PDB entry 7DCU | X-ray diffraction, 1.75 A resolution | chains A and E of the 5 polymer chains in the assembly

== Chain A ==
Protein: Heat shock factor protein 2
From: Homo sapiens
UniProt: Q03933 (HSF2_HUMAN); numbering as in UniProt (aligned over 7-112)
Chain sequence (113 residues; each row starts with the number of its first residue; numbering starts at 0):
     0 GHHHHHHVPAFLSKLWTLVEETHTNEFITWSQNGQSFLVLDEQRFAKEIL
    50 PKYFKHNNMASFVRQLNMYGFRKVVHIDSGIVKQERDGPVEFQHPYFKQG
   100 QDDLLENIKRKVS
Unresolved in the structure: 0, 75-85
Sequence notes: expression tag (0-6)
UniProt features mapped onto this chain:
  - DNA-binding region: Val-7 to Ser-112
  - motif: Lys-108 to Ser-112 (Nuclear localization signal)
  - cross-link: Lys-82 (Glycyl lysine isopeptide (Lys-Gly) (interchain with G-Cter in SUMO2))
  - mutagenesis: Arg-109 (R109G: Fails to translocate to nucleus)
Metal / ion sites: Na+: Leu-17, Val-18, Glu-20, Thr-23, Asn-24, Ile-27
From the paper describing this entry:
  - binding site for the 21-nt DNA strand: Arg-63, Asn-66, Arg-109, Lys-110, Ser-112
  - post-translational modification sites: Lys-82 (citing earlier work)

== Chain E ==
Molecule: 21-nt DNA strand
From: Homo sapiens
Sequence (21 nucleotides; each row starts with the number of its first residue; numbering starts at 0):
     0 ACCGCGAATATTCTAGAACGC

== Chain A / chain E interface ==
Contacting residue pairs (19):
  Pro-8(A) / DT8(E)  phosphate contact
  Ala-9(A) / DA9(E)  phosphate contact
  Phe-10(A) / DA9(E)  hydrogen bond to the phosphate
  Phe-53(A) / DT10(E)  phosphate contact
  Lys-54(A) / DT10(E)  hydrogen bond to the phosphate
  His-55(A) / DT10(E)  salt bridge to the phosphate
  His-55(A) / DT11(E)  phosphate contact
  Asn-57(A) / DT11(E)  hydrogen bond to the phosphate
  Ser-60(A) / DT10(E)  sugar contact
  Ser-60(A) / DT11(E)  hydrogen bond to the phosphate
  Arg-63(A) / DT11(E)  base contact
  Arg-63(A) / DC12(E)  base contact
  Gln-64(A) / DA9(E)  hydrogen bond to the phosphate
  Gln-64(A) / DT10(E)  base contact
  Met-67(A) / DT10(E)  base contact
  Tyr-68(A) / DT8(E)  sugar contact
  Tyr-68(A) / DA9(E)  hydrogen bond to the phosphate
  Arg-109(A) / DT8(E)  base contact
  Arg-109(A) / DA9(E)  hydrogen bond to the base

== Overview ==
13 residues of chain A and 5 residues of chain E are in contact, with 7 hydrogen bonds and 1 salt bridge.
Among the polar pairs are Arg-109(A)/DA9(E), Phe-10(A)/DA9(E) and Lys-54(A)/DT10(E). The paper reports a
binding site for the 21-nt DNA strand at Arg-63(A), Asn-66(A) and Arg-109(A) among others; a modification site
at Lys-82(A).
Here chain A is Heat shock factor protein 2 and chain E is a 21-nt DNA strand, both from Homo sapiens. Entry
7DCU (Crystal structure of HSF2 DNA-binding domain in complex with 3-site HSE DNA (21 bp)) was determined by
X-ray diffraction together with 7DCJ, 7DCS and 7DCT from the same study.
